Entry 8GNI (electron microscopy, 3.74 A resolution); this record covers chains A and B of the 3 polymer chains in the assembly.

Chain A (and B):
Name: NAD(+) hydrolase SARM1
Organism: Homo sapiens
Notes: EC 3.2.2.6, 3.2.2.-; chain B of this document is another copy of the same molecule, construct and numbering; everything in this record applies to it too
Reference sequence: Q6SZW1 (SARM1_HUMAN); residues 1-724 here = UniProt positions 1-724
Chain sequence (724 residues; numbered 1 to 724; the number before each row is that of its first residue):
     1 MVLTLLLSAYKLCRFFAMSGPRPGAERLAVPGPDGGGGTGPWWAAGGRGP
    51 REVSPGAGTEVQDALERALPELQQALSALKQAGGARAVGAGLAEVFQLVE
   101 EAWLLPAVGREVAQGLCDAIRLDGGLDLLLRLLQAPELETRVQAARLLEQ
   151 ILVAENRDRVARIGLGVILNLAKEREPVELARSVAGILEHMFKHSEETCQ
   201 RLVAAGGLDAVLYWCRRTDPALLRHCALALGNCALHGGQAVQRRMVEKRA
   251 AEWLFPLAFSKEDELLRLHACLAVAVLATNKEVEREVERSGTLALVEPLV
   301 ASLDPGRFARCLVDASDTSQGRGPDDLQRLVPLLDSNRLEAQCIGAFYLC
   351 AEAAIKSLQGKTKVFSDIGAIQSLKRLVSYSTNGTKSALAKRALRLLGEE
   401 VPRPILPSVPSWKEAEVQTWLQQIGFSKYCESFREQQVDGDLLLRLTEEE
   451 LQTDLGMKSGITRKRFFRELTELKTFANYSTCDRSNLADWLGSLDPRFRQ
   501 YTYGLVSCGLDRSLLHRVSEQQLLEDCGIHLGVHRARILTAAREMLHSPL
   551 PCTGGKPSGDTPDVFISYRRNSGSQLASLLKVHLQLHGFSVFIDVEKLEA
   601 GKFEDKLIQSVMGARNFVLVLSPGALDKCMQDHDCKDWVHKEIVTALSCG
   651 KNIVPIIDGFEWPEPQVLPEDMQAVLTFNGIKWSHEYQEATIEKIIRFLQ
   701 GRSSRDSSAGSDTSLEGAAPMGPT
Not modelled in the structure: 1-57, 550-724 (chain B: 1-560, 702-724)
Small-molecule neighbours: beta-nicotinamide ribose monophosphate (NMN): Trp103, Arg110, Gln114, Glu149, Gln150, Ile151, Leu152, Val153, Ala154, Arg157, His190, Lys193, Asp317, Thr318, Ser319, Gln320, Gly321, Asp325
UniProt features mapped onto this chain:
  - active site: Glu642
  - binding site (NAD(+)): Trp103, Arg110, Glu149 to Arg157, His190 to Lys193, Arg569, Arg570, Glu599
  - modified residue (Phosphoserine): Ser548, Ser558
Reported in the primary citation:
  - mutagenesis - W103A, R110A, K193M: abolished catalytic activity on beta-nicotinamide ribose monophosphate
  - mutagenesis - L257C, F476C: increased catalytic activity
  - conformationally variable residues (domain motion, side-chain flip): Glu60, Arg216, Tyr380

Chain A / chain B interface:
Pairs across the interface - 19 pairs, chain A then chain B:
  Arg216(A) - Leu579(B)
  Arg216(A) - His583(B)
  Arg216(A) - Gln688(B)
  Arg216(A) - Glu689(B)  salt bridge
  Arg217(A) - His685(B)
  Arg217(A) - Glu686(B)
  Arg249(A) - Leu586(B)
  Glu252(A) - Val582(B)
  Trp253(A) - Val582(B)  hydrophobic
  Trp253(A) - His583(B)
  Trp253(A) - Leu586(B)
  Phe255(A) - Lys581(B)
  Pro256(A) - Ser578(B)
  Phe259(A) - Tyr568(B)
  Phe259(A) - Arg570(B)
  Phe259(A) - Val595(B)  hydrophobic
  Lys261(A) - Arg570(B)  hydrogen bond (side chain-backbone)
  Glu262(A) - Ser574(B)
  Arg289(A) - Gln585(B)
Other interface residues (no listed pair), chain A (13 interface residues in all): Tyr213, Thr218
Other interface residues (no listed pair), chain B (18 interface residues in all): Asn571, Gln575, Ile593

Overview:
The interface between chain A and chain B involves 13 residues on one side and 18 on the other; the contacts
include 1 hydrogen bond and 1 salt bridge. Polar pairs include Arg216(A)-Glu689(B) and Lys261(A)-Arg570(B).
The paper reports that W103A, R110A and K193M of chain A abolish catalytic activity on beta-nicotinamide
ribose monophosphate; conformational variability at Glu60(A), Arg216(A) and Tyr380(A); 5 substitutions were
tested in all.
Both chains are NAD(+) hydrolase SARM1 (Homo sapiens). Entry 8GNI (Human SARM1 bounded with NMN and
Nanobody-C6, Conformation 1) was determined by electron microscopy (same publication as 8GNJ and 8GQ5).
